PDB entry 5W3M | electron microscopy, 2.26 A resolution | chains E and B of the 6 polymer chains in the assembly

[Chain E]
Protein: C5 antibody variable heavy domain
Source organism: Mus musculus
Notes: antibody fragment or engineered binder
Sequence (116 residues; row label = number of the first residue in the row):
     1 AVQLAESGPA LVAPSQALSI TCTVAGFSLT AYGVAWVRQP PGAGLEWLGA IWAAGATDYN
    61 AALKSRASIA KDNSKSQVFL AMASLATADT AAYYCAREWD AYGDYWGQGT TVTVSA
Disulfides: Cys22-Cys95

[Chain B]
Protein: viral protein 3
Source organism: Human rhinovirus 14
UniProt: P03303 (POLG_HRV14); residues 1-236 here correspond to UniProt positions 332-567 (UniProt number = residue number + 331)
Sequence (236 residues; numbered 1 to 236; the number before each row is that of its first residue):
     1 GLPTTTLPGS GQFLTTDDRQ SPSALPNYEP TPRIHIPGKV HNLLEIIQVD TLIPMNNTHT
    61 KDEVNSYLIP LNANRQNEQV FGTNLFIGDG VFKTTLLGEI VQYYTHWSGS LRFSLMYTGP
   121 ALSSAKLILA YTPPGARGPQ DRREAMLGTH VVWDIGLQST IVMTIPWTSG VQFRYTDPDT
   181 YTSAGFLSCW YQTSLILPPE TTGQVYLLSF ISACPDFKLR LMKDTQTISQ TVALTE
Swiss-Prot annotation at these positions:
  - region: Ala233 to Glu236 (Amphipathic alpha-helix)

[Interface between chain E and chain B]
Contacting residue pairs (10; chain E residue first):
  Trp52(E) with Asn74(B); Arg75(B); Glu78(B)
  Ala53(E) with Glu78(B), hydrogen bond (backbone-side chain)
  Ala54(E) with Gln76(B); Asn77(B); Glu78(B), hydrogen bond (backbone-side chain)
  Ala56(E) with Asn74(B)
  Thr57(E) with Asn74(B), hydrogen bond (backbone-side chain)
  Asp58(E) with Asn74(B), hydrogen bond
Also at the interface, not in a pair above, chain E (9 interface residues in all): Thr30, Glu98, Asp100
Also at the interface, not in a pair above, chain B (7 interface residues in all): Thr58, Gln140

[Overview]
Chain E and chain B form an interface of 9 and 7 residues respectively; the contacts include 4 hydrogen bonds.
Polar pairs include Ala53(E)-Glu78(B), Ala54(E)-Glu78(B) and Thr57(E)-Asn74(B).
Here chain E is C5 antibody variable heavy domain (Mus musculus) and chain B is viral protein 3 (Human
rhinovirus 14). Entry 5W3M (CryoEM structure of rhinovirus B14 in complex with C5 Fab (33 degrees Celsius,
molar ratio 1:1 ...) was determined by electron microscopy together with 5W3E, 5W3L and 5W3O from the same
study.
